PDB entry 6VNW | electron microscopy, 3.44 A resolution | chains C and I of the 8 polymer chains in the assembly

[Chain C]
Name: Bardet-Biedl syndrome 7 protein homolog
From: Bos taurus
UniProtKB: F1MB52 (F1MB52_BOVIN); numbering as in UniProt (aligned over 1-715)
Sequence (715 residues; each row starts with the number of its first residue):
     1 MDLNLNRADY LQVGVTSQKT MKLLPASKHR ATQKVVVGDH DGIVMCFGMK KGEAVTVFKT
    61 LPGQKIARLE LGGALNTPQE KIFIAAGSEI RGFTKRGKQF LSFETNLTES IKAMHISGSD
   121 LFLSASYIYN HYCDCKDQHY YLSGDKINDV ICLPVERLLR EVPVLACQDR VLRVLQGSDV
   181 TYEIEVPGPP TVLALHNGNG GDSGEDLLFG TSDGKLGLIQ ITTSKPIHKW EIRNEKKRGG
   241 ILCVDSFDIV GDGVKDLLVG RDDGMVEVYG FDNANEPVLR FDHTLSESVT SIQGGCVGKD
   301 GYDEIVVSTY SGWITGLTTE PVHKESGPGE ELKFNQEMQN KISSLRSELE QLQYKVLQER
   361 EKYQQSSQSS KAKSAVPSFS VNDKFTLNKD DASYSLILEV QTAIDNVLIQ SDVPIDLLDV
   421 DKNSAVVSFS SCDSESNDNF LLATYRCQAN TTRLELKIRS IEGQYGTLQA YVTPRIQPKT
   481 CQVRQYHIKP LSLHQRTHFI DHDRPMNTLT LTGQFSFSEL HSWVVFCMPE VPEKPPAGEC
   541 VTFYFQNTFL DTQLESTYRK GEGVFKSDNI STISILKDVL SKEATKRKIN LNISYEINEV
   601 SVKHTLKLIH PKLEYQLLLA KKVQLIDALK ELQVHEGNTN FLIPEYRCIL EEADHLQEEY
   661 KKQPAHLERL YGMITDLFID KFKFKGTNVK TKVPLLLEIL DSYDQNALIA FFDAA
Not modelled in the structure: 1, 27-29, 330-334, 368-376, 413-421, 431-441, 467, 491-493, 588-595

[Chain I]
Name: Bardet-Biedl syndrome 9
From: Bos taurus
UniProtKB: E1BHJ5 (E1BHJ5_BOVIN); residue numbers follow UniProt; this construct covers 1-887
Sequence (887 residues; each row starts with the number of its first residue):
     1 MSLFKARDWW STVLGDKEEF DQGCLCLADV DNTGNGQDKI IVGSFMGYLR IFNPHPVKTG
    61 DGAQAEDLLL EVHLRDPILQ VEVGKFVSGT EMLHLAVLHS RKLCVYSVSG TLGNVEHGNQ
   121 YQIKLMYEHN LQRTACNMTY GSFGGVKGRD LICIQSVDGM LMVFEQESYA FGRFLPGSLL
   181 PGPLAYSSRT DSFITVSSCH QVESYKYQVL AFATDADKRQ ETEQQKHGSG KRLVVDWTLN
   241 IGEQAIDICI VSFIQSASSV FVLGERNFFC LKDNGQIQFM KKLDYSPSCF LPYCSVSEGT
   301 INTLIGNHNN MLHIYQDVTL KWATQLPHVP VAVRVGCLHD LKGVIVTLSD DGHLQCSYLG
   361 TDPSLFQAPK VESRELNYDE LDMELKELQK VIKNVNKSQD VWPLTEREDD LKVSAMVSPN
   421 FDSVSQATDV EVGADLVPSV TVKVTLKNRV ALQKIKLSIY VQPPLVLTGD QFTFEFMAPE
   481 MTRTVGFSVY LKGSYSPPEL EGNAVVSYSR PTERNPDGIP RVSQCKFRLP LKLVCLPGQP
   541 SKTASHKLTI DTNKSPVSLL SLFPGFAKQS EDDQVNVMGF RFLGGSQVTL LASKTSQRYR
   601 IQSEQFEDLW LITNELIIRL QEYFEKQGIK DFTCSFSGSV PLEEYFELID HHFELRINGE
   661 KLEELLSERA VQFRAIQRRL LTRFKDKTPA PLQHLDTLLD GTYKQVIALA DAVEENQDNL
   721 FQSFTRLKSA THLVILLIGL WQKLSADQIA ILEAAFLPLQ QDTQELGWEE TVDAALSHLL
   781 KTCLSKSSKE QALNLNSQLG IPKDTSQLKK HITLFCDRLA KGGRLCLSTD AAAPQTMVMP
   841 GGCATIPESD LEGRSIDQDS SELFTNHKHL MVETPVPEVS PLQGVTE
Not modelled in the structure: 1, 57-62, 214-233, 398-409, 421-438, 568-574, 829-887

[Chain C / chain I interface]
Contacting residue pairs (21):
  Gln624(C) with His694(I)
  Leu625(C) with His694(I); Thr697(I); Leu698(I), hydrophobic
  Asp627(C) with Gln693(I)
  Ala628(C) with Gln693(I)
  Leu629(C) with Leu698(I), hydrophobic
  Glu631(C) with Arg683(I), salt bridge; Gln693(I), hydrogen bond; Leu695(I)
  Leu632(C) with Ile676(I), hydrophobic; Arg679(I); Leu695(I), hydrophobic
  His635(C) with Arg679(I), hydrogen bond
  Glu636(C) with Ala675(I)
  Asn640(C) with Glu668(I)
  Phe641(C) with Val671(I), hydrophobic; Gln672(I), hydrogen bond (backbone-side chain)
  Leu642(C) with Gln672(I)
  Ile643(C) with Gln672(I)
  Tyr646(C) with Leu698(I)
Also at the interface, not in a pair above, chain I (13 interface residues in all): Arg669

[In short]
14 residues of chain C and 13 residues of chain I are in contact, with 3 hydrogen bonds and 1 salt bridge.
Polar pairs include Glu631(C)-Arg683(I), Glu631(C)-Gln693(I) and His635(C)-Arg679(I).
Chain C is Bardet-Biedl syndrome 7 protein homolog and chain I is Bardet-Biedl syndrome 9, both from Bos
taurus; the structure, Cryo-EM structure of apo-BBSome, was determined by electron microscopy (same
publication as 6VOA).
